Entry 5CJX (X-ray diffraction, 3.58 A resolution); this record covers chains H and L of the 12 polymer chains in the assembly.

[Chain H]
Protein: 8ANC195 G52K5 heavy chain, IG gamma-1 chain
From: Homo sapiens
Chain sequence (244 residues; each row starts with the number of its first residue; note: 1 number in that range is skipped by the numbering (no residue carries it; nothing is unmodelled there); a row labelled like 77A-77D holds insertion residues (77A, then the next letters in order)):
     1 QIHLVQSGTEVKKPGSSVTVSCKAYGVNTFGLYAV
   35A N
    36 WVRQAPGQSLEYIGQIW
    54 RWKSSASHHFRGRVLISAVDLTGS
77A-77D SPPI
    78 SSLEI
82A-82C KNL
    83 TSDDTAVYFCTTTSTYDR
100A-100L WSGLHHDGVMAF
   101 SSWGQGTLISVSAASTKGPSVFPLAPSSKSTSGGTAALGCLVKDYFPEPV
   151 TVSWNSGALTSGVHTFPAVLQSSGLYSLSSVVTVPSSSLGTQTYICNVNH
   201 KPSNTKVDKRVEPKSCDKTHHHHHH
Not modelled in the structure: 129-134, 215-225
Disulfides: Cys-22/Cys-92, Cys-140/Cys-196
Glycans and other covalent adducts: N-acetylglucosamine (NAG) linked to Asn-82B

[Chain L]
Protein: 8ANC195 G52K5 light chain
From: Homo sapiens
Chain sequence (215 residues; each row starts with the number of its first residue):
     1 DIQMTQSPSTLSASTGDTVRISCRASQSIT
   30A G
    31 NWVAWYQQRPGKAPRLLIYRGAALLGGVPSRFRGSAAGTDFTLTIGNLQA
    81 EDFGTFYCQQYDTYPGTFGQGTKVEVKRTVAAPSVFIFPPSDEQLKSGTA
   131 SVVCLLNNFYPREAKVQWKVDNALQSGNSQESVTEQDSKDSTYSLSSTLT
   181 LSKADYEKHKVYACEVTHQGLSSPVTKSFNRGEC
Not modelled in the structure: 214
Disulfides: Cys-23/Cys-88, Cys-134/Cys-194

[Chain H / chain L interface]
Pairs across the interface (74; chain H residue first):
  Gln-39(H) / Gln-38(L)  hydrogen bond
  Gln-39(H) / Tyr-87(L)  hydrogen bond
  Gln-43(H) / Tyr-87(L)  hydrogen bond (backbone-side chain)
  Ser-44(H) / Phe-98(L)
  Ser-44(H) / Gly-99(L)  hydrogen bond (side chain-backbone)
  Leu-45(H) / Tyr-87(L)  hydrophobic
  Leu-45(H) / Phe-98(L)
  Tyr-47(H) / Tyr-94(L)  hydrogen bond
  Tyr-47(H) / Pro-95(L)  hydrophobic
  Tyr-47(H) / Gly-96(L)
  Ser-58(H) / Tyr-94(L)
  Ala-59(H) / Tyr-94(L)  hydrogen bond (backbone-side chain)
  Ser-60(H) / Tyr-94(L)
  His-61(H) / Asp-1(L)  salt bridge
  Phe-91(H) / Ala-43(L)  hydrophobic
  Ser-100B(H) / Tyr-49(L)
  Gly-100C(H) / Trp-32(L)
  Gly-100C(H) / Tyr-49(L)
  Gly-100C(H) / Arg-50(L)
  Gly-100C(H) / Tyr-91(L)  hydrogen bond (backbone-side chain)
  Leu-100D(H) / Leu-46(L)  hydrophobic
  Leu-100D(H) / Tyr-49(L)  hydrophobic
  Leu-100D(H) / Tyr-91(L)
  His-100E(H) / Trp-32(L)
  His-100F(H) / Trp-32(L)
  His-100F(H) / Tyr-91(L)
  His-100F(H) / Asp-92(L)  salt bridge
  Val-100I(H) / Tyr-91(L)
  Val-100I(H) / Thr-93(L)
  Val-100I(H) / Tyr-94(L)  hydrophobic
  Val-100I(H) / Gly-96(L)
  Met-100J(H) / Gln-89(L)  hydrogen bond (backbone-side chain)
  Met-100J(H) / Tyr-91(L)
  Ala-100K(H) / Ala-34(L)  hydrophobic
  Ala-100K(H) / Tyr-36(L)
  Ala-100K(H) / Gln-89(L)
  Ala-100K(H) / Tyr-91(L)  hydrophobic
  Phe-100L(H) / Tyr-36(L)  hydrogen bond (backbone-side chain)
  Phe-100L(H) / Leu-46(L)
  Phe-100L(H) / Gln-89(L)
  Phe-100L(H) / Phe-98(L)  hydrophobic
  Ser-101(H) / Leu-46(L)
  Trp-103(H) / Tyr-36(L)  hydrophobic
  Trp-103(H) / Pro-44(L)
  Gly-104(H) / Ala-43(L)
  Phe-122(H) / Ser-121(L)
  Phe-122(H) / Gln-124(L)
  Pro-123(H) / Ser-121(L)
  Leu-124(H) / Phe-118(L)  hydrophobic
  Ala-125(H) / Phe-118(L)
  Ala-137(H) / Phe-116(L)  hydrophobic
  Ala-137(H) / Phe-118(L)
  Leu-138(H) / Phe-118(L)  hydrophobic
  Leu-141(H) / Ser-131(L)
  Lys-143(H) / Ser-131(L)
  His-164(H) / Asn-137(L)  hydrogen bond
  His-164(H) / Asn-138(L)
  His-164(H) / Ser-174(L)  hydrogen bond
  Phe-166(H) / Leu-135(L)  hydrophobic
  Phe-166(H) / Ser-162(L)
  Phe-166(H) / Thr-164(L)
  Phe-166(H) / Ser-174(L)
  Phe-166(H) / Leu-175(L)
  Phe-166(H) / Ser-176(L)
  Pro-167(H) / Ser-162(L)  hydrogen bond (backbone-side chain)
  Pro-167(H) / Val-163(L)
  Val-169(H) / Glu-161(L)
  Val-169(H) / Ser-162(L)
  Leu-170(H) / Gln-160(L)  hydrogen bond (backbone-side chain)
  Gln-171(H) / Gln-160(L)
  Ser-179(H) / Ser-176(L)  hydrogen bond
  Val-181(H) / Leu-135(L)  hydrophobic
  Thr-183(H) / Asn-137(L)
  Lys-209(H) / Glu-123(L)  salt bridge
Also at the interface, not in a pair above, chain H (44 interface residues in all): Val-121, Thr-135, Ala-136, Thr-165
Also at the interface, not in a pair above, chain L (42 interface residues in all): Gln-100, Ser-127, Val-133, Asp-167, Thr-180
From the paper, about this interface:
  - specific contacts: Tyr-91(L)/Gly-100C(H) (hydrogen bond)

[Overview]
Chain H and chain L form an interface of 44 and 42 residues respectively; the contacts include 14 hydrogen
bonds and 3 salt bridges. Among the polar pairs are His-61(H)/Asp-1(L), His-100F(H)/Asp-92(L) and
Lys-209(H)/Glu-123(L). The authors report a hydrogen bond between Tyr-91(L) and Gly-100C(H).
Chain H is 8ANC195 G52K5 heavy chain, IG gamma-1 chain and chain L is 8ANC195 G52K5 light chain, both from
Homo sapiens; the structure, Crystal structure of 8ANC195 Fab in complex with BG505 SOSIP.664 HIV-1 Env
trimer, was determined by X-ray diffraction.
